Entry 7JL1 (electron microscopy, 3.90 A resolution); this record covers chains A and Y of the 4 polymer chains in the assembly.

# Chain A
Molecule: Antiviral innate immune response receptor RIG-I
From: Homo sapiens
Notes: EC 3.6.4.13
UniProtKB: O95786 (DDX58_HUMAN), isoform O95786-2; residues 204-925 here correspond to UniProt positions 159-880 (UniProt number = residue number - 45)
Chain sequence (722 residues; row label = number of the first residue in the row):
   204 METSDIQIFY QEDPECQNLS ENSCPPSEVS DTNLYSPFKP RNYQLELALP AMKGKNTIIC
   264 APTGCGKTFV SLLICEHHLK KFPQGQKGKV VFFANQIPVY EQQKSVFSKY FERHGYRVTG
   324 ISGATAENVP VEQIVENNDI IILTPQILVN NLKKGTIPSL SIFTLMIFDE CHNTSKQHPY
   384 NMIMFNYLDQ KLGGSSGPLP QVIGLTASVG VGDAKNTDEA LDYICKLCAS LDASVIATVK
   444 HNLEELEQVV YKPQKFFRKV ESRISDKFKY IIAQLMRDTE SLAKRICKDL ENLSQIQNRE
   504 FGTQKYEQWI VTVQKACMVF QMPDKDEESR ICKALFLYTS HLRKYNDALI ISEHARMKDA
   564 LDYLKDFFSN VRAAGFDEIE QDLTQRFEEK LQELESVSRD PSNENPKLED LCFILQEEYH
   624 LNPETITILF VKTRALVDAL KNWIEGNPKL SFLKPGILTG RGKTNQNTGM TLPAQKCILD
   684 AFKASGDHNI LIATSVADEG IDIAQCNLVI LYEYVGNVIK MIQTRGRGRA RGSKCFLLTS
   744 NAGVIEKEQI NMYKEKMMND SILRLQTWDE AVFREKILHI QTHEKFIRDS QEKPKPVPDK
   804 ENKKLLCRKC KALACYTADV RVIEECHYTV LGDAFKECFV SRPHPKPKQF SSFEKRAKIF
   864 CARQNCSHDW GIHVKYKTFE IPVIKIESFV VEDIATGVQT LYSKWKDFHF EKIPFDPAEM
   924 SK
Not modelled in the structure: 204-238, 398-399, 527, 575-580, 687-688, 797-803, 852-857, 919-925
Metal / ion sites: Zn2+: Cys810, Cys813, Cys864, Cys869
Residues lining bound ligands: ADP / tetrafluoroaluminate: Phe241, Lys242, Pro243, Arg244, Gln247, Thr266, Gly267, Cys268, Gly269, Lys270, Thr271, Phe272, Asp372, Ala410, Glu702, Gly703, Asp705, Gln726, Arg730, Arg732

# Chain Y
Molecule: dsRNA strand 2
Sequence (14 nucleotides; row label = number of the first residue in the row):
     1 UCAGUCAGUC AGUC

# Chain A / chain Y interface
Contacting residue pairs (40):
  Asn298(A) - U9(Y)  sugar contact
  Gln299(A) - G8(Y)  sugar contact
  Ile300(A) - U9(Y)  hydrogen bond to the phosphate
  Ser325(A) - C10(Y)  phosphate contact
  Gly326(A) - C10(Y)  hydrogen bond to the phosphate
  Gly326(A) - A11(Y)  phosphate contact
  Thr347(A) - U9(Y)  phosphate contact
  Thr347(A) - C10(Y)  phosphate contact
  Gln349(A) - U9(Y)  sugar contact
  Gln349(A) - C10(Y)  sugar contact
  Ile350(A) - A11(Y)  phosphate contact
  Asn353(A) - C10(Y)  hydrogen bond to the sugar
  Asn353(A) - A11(Y)  sugar contact
  Gln511(A) - A3(Y)  hydrogen bond to the base
  Val514(A) - G4(Y)  sugar contact
  Val514(A) - U5(Y)  phosphate contact
  Lys518(A) - A3(Y)  phosphate contact
  Lys518(A) - G4(Y)  salt bridge to the phosphate
  Arg546(A) - U5(Y)  salt bridge to the phosphate
  Lys635(A) - C6(Y)  sugar contact
  Lys635(A) - A7(Y)  sugar contact
  Thr636(A) - C6(Y)  hydrogen bond to the phosphate
  Thr636(A) - A7(Y)  hydrogen bond to the phosphate
  Arg637(A) - A7(Y)  hydrogen bond to the phosphate
  Arg637(A) - G8(Y)  salt bridge to the phosphate
  Thr662(A) - G8(Y)  phosphate contact
  Gly663(A) - G8(Y)  hydrogen bond to the phosphate
  Arg664(A) - U9(Y)  hydrogen bond to the phosphate
  Arg664(A) - C10(Y)  salt bridge to the phosphate
  Asn668(A) - C6(Y)  phosphate contact
  Thr697(A) - A7(Y)  hydrogen bond to the phosphate
  Thr697(A) - G8(Y)  hydrogen bond to the phosphate
  Ser698(A) - A7(Y)  sugar contact
  Val699(A) - G8(Y)  phosphate contact
  His830(A) - G12(Y)  hydrogen bond to the base
  His830(A) - U13(Y)  sugar contact
  Lys878(A) - U13(Y)  hydrogen bond to the sugar
  Lys878(A) - C14(Y)  phosphate contact
  Tyr879(A) - U13(Y)  phosphate contact
  Lys880(A) - C14(Y)  hydrogen bond to the phosphate
Also at the interface, not in a pair above, chain A (29 interface residues in all): Gly665, Glu827

# In short
29 residues of chain A and 12 residues of chain Y are in contact; the contacts include 14 hydrogen bonds and 4
salt bridges. Among the polar pairs are Gln511(A)-A3(Y), His830(A)-G12(Y) and Asn353(A)-C10(Y). Chain A binds
ADP / tetrafluoroaluminate.
Here chain A is Antiviral innate immune response receptor RIG-I (Homo sapiens) and chain Y is dsRNA strand 2.
Entry 7JL1 (Cryo-EM structure of RIG-I:dsRNA in complex with RIPLET PrySpry domain (monomer)) was determined
by electron microscopy together with 7JL0, 7JL2, 7JL3 and 7JL4 from the same study.
